Entry 3S17 (X-ray diffraction, 3.20 A resolution); this record covers chains A and I of the 12 polymer chains in the assembly.

[Chain A]
Protein: DNA-directed RNA polymerase II subunit RPB1
Source organism: Saccharomyces cerevisiae
Notes: EC 2.7.7.6
UniProt: P04050 (RPB1_YEAST); numbering as in UniProt (aligned over 1-1733)
Sequence (1733 residues; row label = number of the first residue in the row):
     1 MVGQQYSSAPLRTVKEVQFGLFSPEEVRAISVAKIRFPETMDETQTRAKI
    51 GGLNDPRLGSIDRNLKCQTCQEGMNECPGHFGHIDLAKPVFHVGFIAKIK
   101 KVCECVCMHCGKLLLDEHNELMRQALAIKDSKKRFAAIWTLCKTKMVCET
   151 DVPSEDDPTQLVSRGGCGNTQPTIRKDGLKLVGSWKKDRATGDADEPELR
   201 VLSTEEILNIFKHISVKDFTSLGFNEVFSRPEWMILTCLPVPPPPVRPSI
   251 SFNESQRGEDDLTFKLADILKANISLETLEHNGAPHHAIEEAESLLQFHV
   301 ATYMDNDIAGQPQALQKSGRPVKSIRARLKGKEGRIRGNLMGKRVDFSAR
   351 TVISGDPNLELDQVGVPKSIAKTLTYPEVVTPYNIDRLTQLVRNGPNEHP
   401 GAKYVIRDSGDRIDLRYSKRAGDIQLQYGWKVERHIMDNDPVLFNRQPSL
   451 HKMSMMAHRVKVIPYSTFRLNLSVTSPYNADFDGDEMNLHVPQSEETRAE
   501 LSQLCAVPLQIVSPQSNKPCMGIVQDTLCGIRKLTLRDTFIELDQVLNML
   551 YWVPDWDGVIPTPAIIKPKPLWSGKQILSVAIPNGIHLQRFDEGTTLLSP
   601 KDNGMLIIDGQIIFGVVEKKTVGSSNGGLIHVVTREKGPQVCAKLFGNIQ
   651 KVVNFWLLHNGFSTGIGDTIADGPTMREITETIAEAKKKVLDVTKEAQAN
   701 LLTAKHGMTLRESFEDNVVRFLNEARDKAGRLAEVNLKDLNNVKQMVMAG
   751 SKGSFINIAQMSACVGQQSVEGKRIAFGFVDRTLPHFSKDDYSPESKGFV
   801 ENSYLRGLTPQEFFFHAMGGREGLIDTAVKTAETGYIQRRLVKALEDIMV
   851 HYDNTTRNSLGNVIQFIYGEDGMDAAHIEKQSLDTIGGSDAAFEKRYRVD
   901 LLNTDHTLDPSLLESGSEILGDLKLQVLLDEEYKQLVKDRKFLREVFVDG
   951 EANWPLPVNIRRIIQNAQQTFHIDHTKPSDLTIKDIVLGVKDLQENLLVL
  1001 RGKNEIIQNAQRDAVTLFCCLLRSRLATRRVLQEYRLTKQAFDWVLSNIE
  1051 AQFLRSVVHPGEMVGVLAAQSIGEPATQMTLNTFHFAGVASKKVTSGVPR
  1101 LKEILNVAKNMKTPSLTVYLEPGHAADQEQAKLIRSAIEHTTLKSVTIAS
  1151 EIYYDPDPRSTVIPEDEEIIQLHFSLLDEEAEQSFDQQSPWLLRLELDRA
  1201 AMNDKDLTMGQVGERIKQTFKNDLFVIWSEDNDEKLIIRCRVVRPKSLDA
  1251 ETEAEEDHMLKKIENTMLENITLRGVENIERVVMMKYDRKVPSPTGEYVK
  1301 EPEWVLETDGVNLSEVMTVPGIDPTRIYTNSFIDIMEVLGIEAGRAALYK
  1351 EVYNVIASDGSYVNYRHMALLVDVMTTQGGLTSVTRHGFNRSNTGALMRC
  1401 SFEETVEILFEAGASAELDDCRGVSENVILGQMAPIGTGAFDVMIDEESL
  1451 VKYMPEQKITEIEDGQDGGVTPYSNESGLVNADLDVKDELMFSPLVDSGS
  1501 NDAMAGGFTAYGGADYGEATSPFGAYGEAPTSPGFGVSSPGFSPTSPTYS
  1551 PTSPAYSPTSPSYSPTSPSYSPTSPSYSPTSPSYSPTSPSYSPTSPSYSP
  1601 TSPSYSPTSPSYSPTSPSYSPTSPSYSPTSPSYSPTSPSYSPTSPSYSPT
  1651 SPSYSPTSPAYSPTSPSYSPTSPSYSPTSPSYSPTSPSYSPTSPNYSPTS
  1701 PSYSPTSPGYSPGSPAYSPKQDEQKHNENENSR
Not modelled in the structure: 1-2, 155-160, 187-198, 1177-1186, 1244-1253, 1446-1733
Metal / ion sites: Zn2+ site 1: C67, C70, C77, H80; Zn2+ site 2: C107, C110, C148, C167; Mg2+: D481, D483, D485 (shared with 1 residue of chain R)
UniProt features mapped onto this chain:
  - region: P248 to D260 (Lid loop), N306 to K323 (Rudder loop), P810 to E822 (Bridging helix)
  - binding site (Zn(2+)): C67, C70, C77, H80, C107, C110, C148, C167
  - binding site (Mg(2+)): D481, D483, D485
  - modified residue: T1471 (Phosphothreonine)
  - cross-link (Glycyl lysine isopeptide (Lys-Gly)): K695 (interchain with G-Cter in ubiquitin), K1246 (interchain with G-Cter in ubiquitin), K1350 (interchain with G-Cter in ubiquitin)
  - natural variant: S1653 to P1659 (deletion: In strain: A364A)
  - mutagenesis: K1246 (K1246R: Impairs ubiquitination during transcription stress)

[Chain I]
Protein: DNA-directed RNA polymerase II subunit RPB9
Source organism: Saccharomyces cerevisiae
UniProt: P27999 (RPB9_YEAST); numbering as in UniProt (aligned over 1-122)
Sequence (122 residues; numbered 1 to 122; the number before each row is that of its first residue):
     1 MTTFRFCRDCNNMLYPREDKENNRLLFECRTCSYVEEAGSPLVYRHELIT
    51 NIGETAGVVQDIGSDPTLPRSDRECPKCHSRENVFFQSQQRRKDTSMVLF
   101 FVCLSCSHIFTSDQKNKRTQFS
Not modelled in the structure: 1, 121-122
Metal / ion sites: Zn2+ site 1: C7, C10, C29, C32; Zn2+ site 2: C75, C78, C103, C106
UniProt features mapped onto this chain:
  - zinc finger: C7 to C32 (C4-type), S71 to T111 (TFIIS-type)
  - binding site (Zn(2+)): C7, C10, C29, C32, C75, C78, C103, C106
  - modified residue: S40 (Phosphoserine)

[Chain A / chain I interface]
Residue-residue contacts (68):
  A697(A) with M97(I), hydrophobic
  Q698(A) with M97(I); V98(I); L99(I); S112(I), hydrogen bond (backbone-side chain); D113(I)
  A699(A) with S112(I); D113(I); Q114(I), hydrogen bond (backbone-backbone); K115(I)
  N700(A) with D113(I), hydrogen bond; K115(I), hydrogen bond (backbone-side chain); N116(I), hydrogen bond
  L701(A) with Q114(I)
  T703(A) with K115(I)
  T709(A) with K93(I); D94(I)
  R711(A) with Q87(I), hydrogen bond; K93(I); T95(I), hydrogen bond (side chain-backbone); S96(I), hydrogen bond (side chain-backbone); M97(I)
  F714(A) with M97(I), hydrophobic
  D781(A) with Q89(I); R91(I), salt bridge
  R782(A) with T67(I)
  S788(A) with T67(I); L68(I); P69(I)
  K789(A) with D65(I), salt bridge; T67(I), hydrogen bond (backbone-backbone); P69(I)
  D790(A) with F86(I); Q87(I), hydrogen bond (side chain-backbone); R91(I), salt bridge
  Y792(A) with Q87(I), hydrogen bond
  K1144(A) with L48(I)
  T1147(A) with L48(I); I49(I)
  I1148(A) with E47(I); L48(I), hydrogen bond (backbone-backbone); I49(I), hydrogen bond (backbone-backbone)
  A1149(A) with R45(I); E47(I)
  S1150(A) with R45(I); H46(I), hydrogen bond (backbone-backbone)
  E1151(A) with L42(I); Y44(I); R45(I), salt bridge
  I1152(A) with L42(I); V43(I), hydrogen bond (backbone-backbone); Y44(I), hydrogen bond (backbone-backbone)
  Y1153(A) with P41(I); L42(I)
  Y1154(A) with E18(I), hydrogen bond; N23(I); R24(I); L25(I); P41(I), hydrogen bond (backbone-backbone)
  P1156(A) with N23(I)
  V1162(A) with P41(I), hydrophobic
  P1190(A) with E18(I)
  W1191(A) with L25(I), hydrophobic; V43(I), hydrophobic
  D1257(A) with V43(I)
  E1264(A) with Y44(I); H46(I)
  L1268(A) with L48(I), hydrophobic
Other interface residues (no listed pair), chain A (34 interface residues in all): L702, D1198, K1261
Other interface residues (no listed pair), chain I (34 interface residues in all): P16

[Overview]
Chain A and chain I each contribute 34 residues to their interface, with 18 hydrogen bonds and 4 salt bridges.
Polar contacts include D781(A)-R91(I), K789(A)-D65(I) and D790(A)-R91(I).
Chain A is DNA-directed RNA polymerase II subunit RPB1 and chain I is DNA-directed RNA polymerase II subunit
RPB9, both from Saccharomyces cerevisiae; the structure, RNA Polymerase II Initiation Complex with a 9-nt RNA,
was determined by X-ray diffraction together with 3RZD, 3RZO, 3S14, 3S15, 3S16, 3S1M and 5 further entries
from the same study.
